4PAZ - chain A; structure by X-ray diffraction, 1.76 A resolution.

== Chain A ==
Molecule: Pseudoazurin
From: Alcaligenes faecalis
UniProt: P04377 (AZUP_ALCFA); residues 1-123 here correspond to UniProt positions 24-146 (UniProt number = residue number + 23)
Amino-acid sequence (123 residues; row label = number of the first residue in the row):
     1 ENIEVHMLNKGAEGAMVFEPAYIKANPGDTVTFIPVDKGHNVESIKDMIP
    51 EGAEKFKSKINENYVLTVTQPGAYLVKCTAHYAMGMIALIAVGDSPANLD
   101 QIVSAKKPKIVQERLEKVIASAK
Construct notes: engineered mutation Ala80 (Pro103 in P04377)
Ion coordination: Cu ion: His40, Cys78, His81, Met86
Curated features (UniProtKB/Swiss-Prot):
  - binding site (Cu cation): His40, Cys78, His81, Met86

== Summary ==
His40, Cys78, His81 and Met86 coordinate a Cu ion ion. UniProt lists 4 Cu cation-binding residues.
Chain A is Pseudoazurin (Alcaligenes faecalis); the structure, Oxidized mutant P80A pseudoazurin from a.
faecalis, was determined by X-ray diffraction together with 3PAZ, 5PAZ, 6PAZ, 7PAZ and 8PAZ from the same
study.
